Entry 2WIU (X-ray diffraction, 2.35 A resolution); this record covers chains A and B of the 4 polymer chains in the assembly.

Chain A:
Molecule: Protein hipa
From: Escherichia coli
Notes: EC 2.7.11.1
UniProtKB: P23874 (HIPA_ECOLI); residue numbers follow UniProt; this construct covers 1-440
Sequence (446 residues; row label = number of the first residue in the row):
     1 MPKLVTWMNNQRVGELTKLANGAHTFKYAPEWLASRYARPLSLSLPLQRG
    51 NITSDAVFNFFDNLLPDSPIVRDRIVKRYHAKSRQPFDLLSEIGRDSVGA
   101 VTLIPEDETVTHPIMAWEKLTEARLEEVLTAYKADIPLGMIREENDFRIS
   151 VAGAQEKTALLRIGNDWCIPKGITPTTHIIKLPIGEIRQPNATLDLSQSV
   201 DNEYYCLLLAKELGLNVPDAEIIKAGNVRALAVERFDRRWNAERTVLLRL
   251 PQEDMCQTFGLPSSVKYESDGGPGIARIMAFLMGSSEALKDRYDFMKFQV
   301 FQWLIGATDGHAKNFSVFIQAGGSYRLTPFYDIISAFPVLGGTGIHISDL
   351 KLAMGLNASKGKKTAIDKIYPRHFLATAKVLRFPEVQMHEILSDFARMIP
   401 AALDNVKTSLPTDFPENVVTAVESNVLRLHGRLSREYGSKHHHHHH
Unresolved in the structure: 1, 109-111, 133-134, 438-446
Metal / ion sites: Hg2+ site 1 near Cys-168 (its only coordinating residue here); Hg2+ site 2: Cys-256, Pro-262
Swiss-Prot annotation at these positions:
  - DNA-binding region: Lys-379 to Arg-382
  - active site: Asp-309 (Proton acceptor)
  - binding site (ATP): Ala-152 to Lys-157, Lys-181, Glu-234 to Phe-236, His-311 to Asn-314, Tyr-331, Asp-332
  - modified residue: Ser-150 (Phosphoserine)
  - mutagenesis: Gly-22 (G22S: Loss of toxicity, does not confer high persistence. Single mutation has decreased affinity for HipB-operator ...), Pro-86 (P86L: High levels of persister cells formed which survive better than wild-type in ampicillin or ciprofloxacin, decreased affinity for HipB-operator), Asp-88 (D88N: Loss of toxicity, still confers high levels of persister cells. Decreased affinity for HipB-operator), Ser-150 (S150A: No phosphorylation; cells grow normally), Asp-291 (D291A: Retains toxicity and high persistence but not cold-sensitive. Loss of toxicity, high levels of persister cells and cold sensitivity, decreased affinity for HipB; in hipA7 ...), Asp-309 (D309Q: Loss of autophosphorylation; cells grow normally; protein can accumulate to high levels in E.coli), Asp-332 (D332Q: Loss of autophosphorylation; cells grow normally)

Chain B:
Molecule: Hth-type transcriptional regulator hipb
From: Escherichia coli
UniProtKB: P23873 (HIPB_ECOLI); the construct lacks a stretch of the UniProt sequence, so the offset changes along the chain: 1-82 = UniProt 1-82; 83-86 = UniProt 85-88
Sequence (88 residues; numbered 1 to 86 plus 2 insertion-coded residues; the number before each row is that of its first residue; a row labelled like 82A-82B holds insertion residues (82A, then the next letters in order)):
     1 MMSFQKIYSPTQLANAMKLVRQQNGWTQSELAKKIGIKQATISNFENNPD
    51 NTTLTTFFKILQSLELSMTLCDAKNASPESTE
82A-82B QQ
    83 NLEW
Unresolved in the structure: 1-5, 73-82, 82A-82B
Metal / ion sites: Hg2+: Cys-71 (together with chloride ion)
Swiss-Prot annotation at these positions:
  - DNA-binding region: Arg-21 to Asn-47 (H-T-H motif)

Chain A / chain B interface:
Residue-residue contacts - 31 pairs, chain A then chain B:
  Met-8(A) / Trp-86(B)
  Asn-9(A) / Trp-86(B)
  Trp-32(A) / Trp-86(B)  hydrophobic
  Leu-33(A) / Gln-23(B)
  Arg-36(A) / Leu-84(B)
  Tyr-37(A) / Leu-84(B)
  Tyr-37(A) / Glu-85(B)  hydrogen bond (side chain-backbone)
  Tyr-37(A) / Trp-86(B)
  Arg-39(A) / Trp-86(B)  hydrogen bond (side chain-backbone)
  Pro-46(A) / Asn-15(B)
  Gln-48(A) / Leu-19(B)
  Gln-48(A) / Gln-22(B)
  Arg-49(A) / Gln-22(B)  hydrogen bond (backbone-side chain)
  Arg-49(A) / Gln-23(B)  hydrogen bond
  Arg-239(A) / Glu-85(B)  hydrogen bond (side chain-backbone)
  Asn-241(A) / Glu-85(B)
  Ala-242(A) / Glu-85(B)  hydrogen bond (backbone-side chain)
  Leu-248(A) / Glu-85(B)
  Leu-248(A) / Trp-86(B)
  Pro-251(A) / Trp-86(B)  hydrophobic
  Met-283(A) / Tyr-8(B)
  Gly-284(A) / Tyr-8(B)
  Gly-284(A) / Ser-9(B)
  Ser-285(A) / Tyr-8(B)
  Ser-286(A) / Tyr-8(B)
  Ala-321(A) / Leu-84(B)  hydrophobic
  Gly-322(A) / Gln-12(B)  hydrogen bond (backbone-side chain)
  Gly-323(A) / Gln-12(B)
  Ser-324(A) / Lys-6(B)
  Ser-324(A) / Tyr-8(B)
  Ser-324(A) / Gln-12(B)
Other interface residues (no listed pair), chain A (26 interface residues in all): Gln-11, Leu-47, Leu-250

Summary:
The interface between chain A and chain B involves 26 residues on one side and 11 on the other, with 7
hydrogen bonds. Polar contacts include Tyr-37(A)/Glu-85(B), Arg-39(A)/Trp-86(B) and Arg-49(A)/Gln-22(B).
Here chain A is Protein hipa and chain B is Hth-type transcriptional regulator hipb, both from Escherichia
coli. Entry 2WIU (Mercury-modified bacterial persistence regulator hipBA) was determined by X-ray diffraction.
